PDB entry 2ZXO | X-ray diffraction, 2.50 A resolution | chain A

[Chain A]
Name: Single-stranded DNA specific exonuclease RecJ
Organism: Thermus thermophilus
Notes: EC 3.1.11.-
Reference sequence: Q5SJ47 (Q5SJ47_THET8); residues 1-666 here = UniProt positions 1-666
Amino-acid sequence (666 residues; each row starts with the number of its first residue):
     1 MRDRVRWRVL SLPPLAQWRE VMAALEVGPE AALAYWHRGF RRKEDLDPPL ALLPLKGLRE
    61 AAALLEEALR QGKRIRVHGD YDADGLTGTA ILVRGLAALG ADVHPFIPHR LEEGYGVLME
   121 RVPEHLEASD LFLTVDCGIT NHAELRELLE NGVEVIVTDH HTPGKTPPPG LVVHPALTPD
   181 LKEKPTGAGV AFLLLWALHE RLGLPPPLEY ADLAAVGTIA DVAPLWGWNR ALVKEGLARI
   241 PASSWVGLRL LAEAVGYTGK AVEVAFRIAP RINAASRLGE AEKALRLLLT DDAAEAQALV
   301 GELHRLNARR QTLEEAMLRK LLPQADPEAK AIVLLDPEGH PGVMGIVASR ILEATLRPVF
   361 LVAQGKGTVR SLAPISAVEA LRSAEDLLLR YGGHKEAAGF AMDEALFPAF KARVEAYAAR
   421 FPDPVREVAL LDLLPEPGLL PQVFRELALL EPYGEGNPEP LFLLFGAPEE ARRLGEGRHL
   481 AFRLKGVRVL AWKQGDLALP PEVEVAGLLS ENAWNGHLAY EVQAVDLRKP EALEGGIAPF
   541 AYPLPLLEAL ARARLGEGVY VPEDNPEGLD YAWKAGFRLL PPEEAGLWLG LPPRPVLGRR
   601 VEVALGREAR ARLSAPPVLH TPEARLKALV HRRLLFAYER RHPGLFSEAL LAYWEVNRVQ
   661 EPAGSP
Unresolved in the structure: 109-118, 659-666
UniProt features mapped onto this chain:
  - binding site (Mn(2+)): Asp80, Asp82, Asp84, Asp136, His160, Asp221
From the paper describing this entry:
  - conformationally variable residues (order/disorder transition): His109 to Leu118

[Overview]
Curated annotation (UniProt) lists 6 Mn2+-binding residues. From the paper: conformational variability at
His109.
Chain A is Single-stranded DNA specific exonuclease RecJ (Thermus thermophilus); the structure, Crystal
structure of RecJ from Thermus thermophilus HB8, was determined by X-ray diffraction, deposited together with
2ZXP and 2ZXR.
